Entry 3II7 (X-ray diffraction, 1.63 A resolution); this record covers chain A.

Chain A:
Protein: Kelch-like protein 7
Organism: Homo sapiens
Notes: fragment: Kelch-repeat domain
UniProtKB: Q8IXQ5 (KLHL7_HUMAN); numbering as in UniProt (aligned over 283-586)
Sequence (306 residues; numbered 281 to 586; the number before each row is that of its first residue):
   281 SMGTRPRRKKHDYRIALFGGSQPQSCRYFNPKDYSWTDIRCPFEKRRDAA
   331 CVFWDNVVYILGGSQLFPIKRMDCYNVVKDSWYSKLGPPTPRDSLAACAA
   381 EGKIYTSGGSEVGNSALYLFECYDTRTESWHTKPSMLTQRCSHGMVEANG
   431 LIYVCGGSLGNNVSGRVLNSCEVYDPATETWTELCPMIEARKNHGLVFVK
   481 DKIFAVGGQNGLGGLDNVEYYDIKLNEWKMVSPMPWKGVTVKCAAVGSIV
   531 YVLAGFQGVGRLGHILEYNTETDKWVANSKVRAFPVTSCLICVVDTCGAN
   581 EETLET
Not modelled in the structure: 281-289, 578-586
Construct notes: expression tag (281-282)
Curated features (UniProtKB/Swiss-Prot):
  - natural variant: Arg-372 (R372Q: In PERCHING), Arg-420 (R420C: In PERCHING), Cys-421 (C421S: In PERCHING), Lys-472 (K472Q: In a patient with retinitis pigmentosa; uncertain significance)

Summary:
Chain A is Kelch-like protein 7 (Homo sapiens); the structure, Crystal structure of the kelch domain of human
KLHL7, was determined by X-ray diffraction together with 4AP2, 4APF, 4ASC, 2XN4 and 2VPJ from the same study.
